PDB entry 4A4Z | X-ray diffraction, 2.40 A resolution | chain A

# Chain A
Molecule: Antiviral helicase SKI2
Organism: Saccharomyces cerevisiae
Notes: EC 3.6.4.13
Reference sequence: P35207 (SKI2_YEAST); residues 296-1287 here = UniProt positions 296-1287
Chain sequence (997 residues; row label = number of the first residue in the row):
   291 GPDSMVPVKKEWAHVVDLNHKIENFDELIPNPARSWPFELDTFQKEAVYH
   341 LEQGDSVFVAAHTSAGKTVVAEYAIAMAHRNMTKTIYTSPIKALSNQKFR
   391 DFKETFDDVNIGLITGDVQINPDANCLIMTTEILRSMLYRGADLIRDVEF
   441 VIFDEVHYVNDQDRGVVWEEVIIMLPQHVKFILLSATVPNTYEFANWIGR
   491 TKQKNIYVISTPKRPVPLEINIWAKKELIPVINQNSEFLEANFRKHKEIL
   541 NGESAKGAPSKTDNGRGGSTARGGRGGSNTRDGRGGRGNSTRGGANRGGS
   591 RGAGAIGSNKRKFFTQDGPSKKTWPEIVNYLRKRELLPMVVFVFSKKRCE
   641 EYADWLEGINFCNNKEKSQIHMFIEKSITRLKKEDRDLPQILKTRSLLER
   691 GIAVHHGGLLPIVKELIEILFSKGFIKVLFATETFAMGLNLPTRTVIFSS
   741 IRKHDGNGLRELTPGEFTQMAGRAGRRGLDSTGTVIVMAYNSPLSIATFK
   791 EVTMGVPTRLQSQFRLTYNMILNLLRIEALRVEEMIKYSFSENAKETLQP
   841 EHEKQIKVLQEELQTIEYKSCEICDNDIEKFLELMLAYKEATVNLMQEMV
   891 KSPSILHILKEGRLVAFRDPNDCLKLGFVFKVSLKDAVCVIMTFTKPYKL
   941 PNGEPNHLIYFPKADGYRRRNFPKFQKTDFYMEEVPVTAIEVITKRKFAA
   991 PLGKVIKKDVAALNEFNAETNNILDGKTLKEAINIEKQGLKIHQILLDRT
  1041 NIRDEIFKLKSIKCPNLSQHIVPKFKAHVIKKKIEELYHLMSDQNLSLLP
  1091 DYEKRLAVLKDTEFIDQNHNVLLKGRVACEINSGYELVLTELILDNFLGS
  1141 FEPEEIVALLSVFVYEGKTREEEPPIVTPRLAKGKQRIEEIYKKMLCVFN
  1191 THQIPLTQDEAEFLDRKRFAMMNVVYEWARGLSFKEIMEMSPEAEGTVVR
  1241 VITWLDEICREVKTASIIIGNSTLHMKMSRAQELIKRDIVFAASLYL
Unresolved in the structure: 291-298, 397-398, 542-606, 856-869, 934, 940-949, 979, 990, 1023-1028, 1046-1057, 1084-1086
Construct notes: expression tag (291-295)
Ligand contacts: AMP-PNP (ANP; phosphoaminophosphonic acid-adenylate ester): Phe328, Glu329, Leu330, Asp331, Gln334, His352, Thr353, Ser354, Ala355, Gly356, Lys357, Thr358, Val359, Glu445, Arg763, Arg767
Curated features (UniProtKB/Swiss-Prot):
  - region: Arg556 to Arg577 (RNA-binding RGG-box)
  - motif: Asp444 to His447 (DEVH box)
  - binding site (ATP): Ala351 to Thr358
Reported in the primary citation:
  - binding site for AMP-PNP: Phe328, Arg767
  - mutagenesis - R903E: decreased binding to single-stranded RNA
  - mutagenesis - R903E: unchanged binding to double-stranded RNA

# Overview
Bound to chain A: AMP-PNP. Curated annotation (UniProt) lists 8 ATP-binding residues. The paper reports a
binding site for AMP-PNP at Phe328 and Arg767; R903E reduces binding to single-stranded RNA.
Chain A is Antiviral helicase SKI2 (Saccharomyces cerevisiae); the structure, Crystal structure of the S.
cerevisiae dexh helicase SKI2 bound to amppnp, was determined by X-ray diffraction (same publication as 4A4K).
